PDB entry 1CAJ | X-ray diffraction, 1.90 A resolution | chain A

[Chain A]
Molecule: Carbonic anhydrase II
Source organism: Homo sapiens
Notes: EC 4.2.1.1
UniProt: P00918 (CAH2_HUMAN); the author numbering skips numbers that UniProt does not, so the offset changes along the chain: 2-125 = UniProt 1-124; 127-261 = UniProt 125-259
Amino-acid sequence (259 residues; row label = number of the first residue in the row; note: 1 number in that range is skipped by the numbering (no residue carries it; nothing is unmodelled there)):
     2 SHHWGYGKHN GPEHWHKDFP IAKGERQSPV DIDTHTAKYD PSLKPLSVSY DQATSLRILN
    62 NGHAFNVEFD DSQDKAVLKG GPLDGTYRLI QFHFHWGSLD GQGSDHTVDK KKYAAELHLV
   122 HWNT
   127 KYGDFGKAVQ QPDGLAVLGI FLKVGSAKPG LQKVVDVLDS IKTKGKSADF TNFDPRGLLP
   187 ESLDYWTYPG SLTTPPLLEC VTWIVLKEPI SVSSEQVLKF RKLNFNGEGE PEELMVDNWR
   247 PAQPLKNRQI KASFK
Disordered / not traced: 2
Construct notes: conflict D106 (Glu105 in P00918)
Metal / ion sites: Zn2+: H94, H96, H119 (together with sulfate ion)

[In short]
The Zn2+ site is built by H94, H96 and H119.
Chain A is Carbonic anhydrase II (Homo sapiens); the structure, Structural analysis of the zinc hydroxide-thr
199-glu 106 hydrogen bonding network in human carbonic anhydrase II, was determined by X-ray diffraction,
deposited together with 1CAI, 1CAK, 1CAL and 1CAM.
